Entry 5X3T (X-ray diffraction, 2.65 A resolution); this record covers chains A and C of the 8 polymer chains in the assembly.

[Chain A (and C)]
Molecule: Antitoxin VapB26
Source organism: Mycobacterium tuberculosis
Notes: chain C of this document is another copy of the same molecule, construct and numbering; everything in this record applies to it too
UniProtKB: O53778 (VPB26_MYCTU); residues 1-71 here = UniProt positions 1-71
Amino-acid sequence (71 residues; each row starts with the number of its first residue):
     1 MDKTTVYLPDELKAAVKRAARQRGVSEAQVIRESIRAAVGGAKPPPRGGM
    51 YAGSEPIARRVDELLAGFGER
Disordered / not traced: 71
Modified residues: Mse1 (selenomethionine; parent Met); Mse50 (selenomethionine)
Sequence notes: engineered mutation Mse50 (Leu in O53778)
What the authors report for this chain:
  - self-association interface (contacts with another copy of this molecule); pairs are residue here / residue on that copy: Asp2-Leu8 (backbone contact), Thr4-Val6 (backbone contact), Glu11-Arg36 (hydrogen bond), Leu12-Ile35, Val16-Val39, Ala19-Val39, Ala15, Val16, Ala19, Val30, Ile31, Ile35, Val39
  - mutagenesis - P46A: increased catalytic activity
  - conformationally variable residues (order/disorder transition): Arg60 to Gly67

[Chain A / chain C interface]
Contacting residue pairs (59; chain A residue first):
  Mse1(A) with Tyr7(C), hydrophobic; Leu8(C); Pro9(C); Asp10(C)
  Asp2(A) with Val6(C); Tyr7(C); Leu8(C), hydrogen bond (backbone-backbone); Asp10(C); Lys13(C)
  Lys3(A) with Val6(C); Tyr7(C), hydrogen bond
  Thr4(A) with Thr4(C); Thr5(C); Val6(C), hydrogen bond (backbone-backbone); Leu8(C); Lys13(C), hydrogen bond
  Thr5(A) with Thr4(C)
  Val6(A) with Lys3(C); Thr4(C), hydrogen bond (backbone-backbone); Ile31(C), hydrophobic
  Tyr7(A) with Mse1(C); Arg32(C), hydrogen bond (backbone-side chain)
  Leu8(A) with Thr4(C); Arg32(C); Ile35(C), hydrophobic
  Glu11(A) with Arg36(C), salt bridge
  Leu12(A) with Arg32(C); Ile35(C), hydrophobic; Arg36(C)
  Lys13(A) with Asp2(C); Thr4(C)
  Ala15(A) with Val39(C), hydrophobic
  Val16(A) with Ile35(C), hydrophobic
  Ala19(A) with Val39(C), hydrophobic
  Val30(A) with Val39(C), hydrophobic
  Ile31(A) with Ile35(C), hydrophobic
  Arg32(A) with Tyr7(C), hydrogen bond (side chain-backbone); Leu12(C)
  Ser34(A) with Ser34(C); Ile35(C); Ala38(C)
  Ile35(A) with Leu8(C), hydrophobic; Leu12(C), hydrophobic; Val16(C), hydrophobic; Ile31(C), hydrophobic; Ser34(C)
  Arg36(A) with Glu11(C), salt bridge; Leu12(C)
  Ala38(A) with Ser34(C)
  Val39(A) with Ala15(C), hydrophobic; Ala19(C), hydrophobic; Val30(C), hydrophobic
  Gly40(A) with Leu12(C); Ala15(C)
  Gly41(A) with Glu11(C); Ala15(C); Arg18(C), hydrogen bond (backbone-side chain)
  Ala42(A) with Glu11(C), hydrogen bond (backbone-side chain)
  Lys43(A) with Arg18(C)
Other interface residues (no listed pair), chain A (28 interface residues in all): Pro9, Arg18
Other interface residues (no listed pair), chain C (28 interface residues in all): Ala28, Lys43, Pro44

[In short]
The chain A/chain C interface involves 28 residues from each chain, with 9 hydrogen bonds and 2 salt bridges.
Polar pairs include Glu11(A)-Arg36(C), Lys3(A)-Tyr7(C) and Thr4(A)-Lys13(C). The paper reports that P46A of
chain A increases catalytic activity; conformational variability at Arg60(A).
Both chains are Antitoxin VapB26 (Mycobacterium tuberculosis). Entry 5X3T (VapBC from Mycobacterium
tuberculosis) was determined by X-ray diffraction.
